1PVC - chains 1 and 2 of the 5 polymer chains in the assembly; structure by X-ray diffraction, 2.40 A resolution.

Chain 1:
Protein: Poliovirus type 3, sabin strain
From: Poliovirus type 3 (strains P3/LEON/37 AND P3/LEON 12A[1]B)
Amino-acid sequence (301 residues; each row starts with the number of its first residue):
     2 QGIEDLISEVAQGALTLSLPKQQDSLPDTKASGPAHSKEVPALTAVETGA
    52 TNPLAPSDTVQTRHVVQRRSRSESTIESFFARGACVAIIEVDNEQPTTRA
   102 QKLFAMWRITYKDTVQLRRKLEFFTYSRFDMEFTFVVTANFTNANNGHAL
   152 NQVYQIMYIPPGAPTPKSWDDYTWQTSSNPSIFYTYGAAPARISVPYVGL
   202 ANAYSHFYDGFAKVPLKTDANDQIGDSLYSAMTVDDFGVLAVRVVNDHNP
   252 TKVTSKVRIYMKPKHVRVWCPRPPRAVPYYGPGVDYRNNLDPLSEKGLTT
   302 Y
Disordered / not traced: 2-23
Small-molecule neighbours: sphingosine (SPH): Ile-110, Tyr-112, Phe-130, Met-132, Phe-134, Ile-157, Tyr-159, Pro-181, Ile-183, Ile-194, Val-196, Val-199, Tyr-205, Ser-206, His-207, Met-233, Asp-237, Phe-238, Leu-241

Chain 2:
Protein: Poliovirus type 3, sabin strain
From: Poliovirus type 3 (strains P3/LEON/37 AND P3/LEON 12A[1]B)
Reference sequence: P03302 (POLG_POL3L); residues 1-271 here correspond to UniProt positions 70-340 (UniProt number = residue number + 69)
Amino-acid sequence (271 residues; each row starts with the number of its first residue):
     1 SPNVEACGYSDRVLQLTLGNSTITTQEAANSVVAYGRWPEFIRDDEANPV
    51 DQPTEPDVATCRFYTLDTVMWGKESKGWWWKLPDALRDMGLFGQNMYYHY
   101 LGRSGYTVHVQCNASKFHQGALGVFAIPEYCLAGDSDKQRYTSYANANPG
   151 ERGGKFYSQFNKDNAVTSPKREFCPVDYLLGCGVLLGNAFVYPHQIINLR
   201 TNNSATIVLPYVNALAIDSMVKHNNWGIAILPLSPLDFAQDSSVEIPITV
   251 TIAPMCSEFNGLRNVTAPKFQ
Disordered / not traced: 1-5
UniProt features mapped onto this chain:
  - site: Gln-271 (Cleavage)

How chain 1 and chain 2 interact:
Residue-residue contacts - 109 pairs, chain 1 then chain 2:
  Glu-48(1) / Ala-29(2)
  Glu-48(1) / Gln-195(2)
  Glu-48(1) / Ile-196(2)  hydrogen bond (backbone-backbone)
  Glu-48(1) / Asn-198(2)  hydrogen bond
  Glu-48(1) / Thr-201(2)  hydrogen bond
  Glu-48(1) / Asn-202(2)
  Thr-49(1) / Ala-29(2)
  Thr-49(1) / Val-32(2)
  Thr-49(1) / Gln-195(2)  hydrogen bond (backbone-side chain)
  Gly-50(1) / His-194(2)
  Thr-126(1) / Glu-129(2)
  Tyr-127(1) / Glu-129(2)  hydrogen bond
  Tyr-127(1) / Val-212(2)  hydrophobic
  Tyr-127(1) / Asn-213(2)
  Tyr-127(1) / Ala-214(2)
  Ala-202(1) / Ala-214(2)
  Ala-202(1) / Leu-215(2)  hydrophobic
  Asn-203(1) / Ala-214(2)  hydrogen bond (backbone-backbone)
  Asn-203(1) / Leu-215(2)
  Ala-204(1) / Ala-214(2)
  Ser-206(1) / Ala-214(2)
  Phe-208(1) / Glu-129(2)
  Tyr-209(1) / Glu-129(2)
  Tyr-209(1) / Cys-131(2)  hydrogen bond (backbone-side chain)
  Tyr-209(1) / His-223(2)
  Asp-210(1) / Lys-81(2)  salt bridge
  Asp-210(1) / Glu-129(2)  hydrogen bond (backbone-side chain)
  Asp-210(1) / Tyr-130(2)
  Asp-210(1) / Cys-131(2)
  Asp-210(1) / His-223(2)
  Asp-210(1) / Asn-224(2)  hydrogen bond (backbone-backbone)
  Gly-211(1) / Lys-222(2)
  Phe-212(1) / Thr-142(2)
  Phe-212(1) / Ser-143(2)
  Phe-212(1) / Tyr-144(2)  hydrophobic
  Phe-212(1) / Ala-147(2)  hydrophobic
  Phe-212(1) / Lys-222(2)  hydrogen bond (backbone-backbone)
  Ala-213(1) / Lys-222(2)  hydrogen bond (backbone-side chain)
  Val-215(1) / Tyr-144(2)
  Val-215(1) / Val-221(2)  hydrophobic
  Val-215(1) / Lys-222(2)
  Pro-216(1) / Tyr-144(2)
  Pro-216(1) / Pro-268(2)
  Pro-216(1) / Lys-269(2)  hydrogen bond (backbone-backbone)
  Leu-217(1) / Thr-266(2)
  Leu-217(1) / Ala-267(2)
  Leu-217(1) / Lys-269(2)
  Lys-218(1) / Ala-267(2)  hydrogen bond (backbone-backbone)
  Lys-218(1) / Pro-268(2)
  Lys-218(1) / Lys-269(2)
  Asp-223(1) / Lys-269(2)  salt bridge
  Asp-227(1) / Arg-171(2)  salt bridge
  Leu-229(1) / Arg-140(2)
  Tyr-230(1) / Tyr-130(2)
  Tyr-230(1) / Cys-131(2)
  Tyr-230(1) / Leu-132(2)  hydrogen bond (side chain-backbone)
  Tyr-230(1) / Arg-140(2)  hydrogen bond (backbone-backbone)
  Tyr-230(1) / Thr-142(2)
  Tyr-230(1) / Phe-173(2)  hydrophobic
  Ser-231(1) / Arg-140(2)
  Ala-232(1) / Arg-140(2)
  Cys-271(1) / Tyr-35(2)
  Cys-271(1) / Val-212(2)  hydrophobic
  Pro-272(1) / Val-191(2)
  Pro-272(1) / Tyr-192(2)
  Arg-273(1) / Pro-128(2)  hydrogen bond (side chain-backbone)
  Arg-273(1) / Glu-129(2)  hydrogen bond (side chain-backbone)
  Arg-273(1) / Val-191(2)
  Arg-273(1) / Tyr-192(2)  hydrogen bond
  Pro-274(1) / Val-184(2)
  Pro-274(1) / Asn-188(2)
  Pro-274(1) / Ala-189(2)
  Pro-274(1) / Val-191(2)
  Pro-274(1) / Tyr-192(2)
  Pro-275(1) / Val-184(2)
  Arg-276(1) / Cys-182(2)  hydrogen bond (side chain-backbone)
  Arg-276(1) / Gly-183(2)
  Ala-277(1) / Gly-183(2)  hydrogen bond (backbone-backbone)
  Ala-277(1) / Leu-185(2)  hydrophobic
  Val-278(1) / Leu-179(2)  hydrophobic
  Val-278(1) / Gly-183(2)
  Tyr-281(1) / Asp-137(2)  hydrogen bond (side chain-backbone)
  Tyr-281(1) / Gln-139(2)
  Gly-282(1) / Gln-139(2)
  Pro-283(1) / Gln-139(2)
  Pro-283(1) / Arg-140(2)
  Gly-284(1) / Arg-140(2)
  Val-285(1) / Cys-131(2)
  Val-285(1) / Leu-132(2)
  Val-285(1) / Ala-133(2)
  Val-285(1) / Cys-182(2)
  Asp-286(1) / Ala-133(2)
  Asp-286(1) / Gly-134(2)  hydrogen bond (side chain-backbone)
  Asp-286(1) / Gln-139(2)
  Asp-286(1) / Arg-140(2)  hydrogen bond (side chain-backbone)
  Tyr-287(1) / Ala-133(2)  hydrophobic
  Tyr-287(1) / Phe-160(2)  hydrophobic
  Tyr-287(1) / Cys-174(2)  hydrogen bond (side chain-backbone)
  Tyr-287(1) / Pro-175(2)
  Tyr-287(1) / Val-176(2)  hydrogen bond (side chain-backbone)
  Tyr-287(1) / Gly-181(2)
  Tyr-287(1) / Cys-182(2)
  Tyr-287(1) / Gly-183(2)
  Arg-288(1) / Asp-137(2)  salt bridge
  Arg-288(1) / Lys-162(2)
  Leu-291(1) / Phe-160(2)  hydrophobic
  Leu-291(1) / Tyr-178(2)  hydrogen bond (backbone-side chain)
  Pro-293(1) / Leu-185(2)  hydrophobic
  Leu-294(1) / Leu-185(2)  hydrophobic
Other interface residues (no listed pair), chain 1 (46 interface residues in all): Val-47, Lys-214
Other interface residues (no listed pair), chain 2 (59 interface residues in all): Asn-30, Ile-127, Ser-136, Asn-148, Ala-216

In short:
The interface between chain 1 and chain 2 involves 46 residues on one side and 59 on the other; the contacts
include 26 hydrogen bonds and 4 salt bridges. Polar pairs include Asp-210(1)/Lys-81(2), Asp-223(1)/Lys-269(2)
and Asp-227(1)/Arg-171(2). Ligands of chain 1: sphingosine.
Chain 1 is Poliovirus type 3, sabin strain and chain 2 is Poliovirus type 3, sabin strain, both from
Poliovirus type 3 (strains P3/LEON/37 AND P3/LEON 12A[1]B); the structure, Refinement of the sabin strain of
type 3 poliovirus at 2.4 angstroms and the crystal structures ..., was determined by X-ray diffraction.
